4Y77 - chains C and D of the 34 polymer chains in the assembly; structure by X-ray diffraction, 2.50 A resolution.

# Chain C
Protein: Proteasome subunit alpha type-4
From: Saccharomyces cerevisiae (strain ATCC 204508 / S288c)
Notes: EC 3.4.25.1
UniProt: P40303 (PSA4_YEAST); residues -1 to 252 here correspond to UniProt positions 1-254 (UniProt number = residue number + 2)
Sequence (254 residues; row label = number of the first residue in the row; numbers below 1 keep their minus sign (Met-1 is residue -1)):
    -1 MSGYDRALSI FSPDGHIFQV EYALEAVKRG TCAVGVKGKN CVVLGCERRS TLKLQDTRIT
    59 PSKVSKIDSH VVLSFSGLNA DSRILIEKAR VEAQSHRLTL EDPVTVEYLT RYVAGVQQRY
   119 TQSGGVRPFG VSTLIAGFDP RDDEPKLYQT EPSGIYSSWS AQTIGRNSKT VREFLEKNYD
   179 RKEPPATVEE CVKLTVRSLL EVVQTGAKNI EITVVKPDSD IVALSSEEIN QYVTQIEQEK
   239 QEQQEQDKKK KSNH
Disordered / not traced: -1 to 0, 241-252
UniProt features mapped onto this chain:
  - modified residue: Thr58 (Phosphothreonine)

# Chain D
Protein: Proteasome subunit alpha type-5
From: Saccharomyces cerevisiae (strain ATCC 204508 / S288c)
Notes: EC 3.4.25.1
UniProt: P32379 (PSA5_YEAST); residues -7 to 252 here correspond to UniProt positions 1-260 (UniProt number = residue number + 8)
Sequence (260 residues; numbered -7 to 252; the number before each row is that of its first residue; numbers below 1 keep their minus sign (Met-7 is residue -7)):
    -7 MFLTRSEYDR GVSTFSPEGR LFQVEYSLEA IKLGSTAIGI ATKEGVVLGV EKRATSPLLE
    53 SDSIEKIVEI DRHIGCAMSG LTADARSMIE HARTAAVTHN LYYDEDINVE SLTQSVCDLA
   113 LRFGEGASGE ERLMSRPFGV ALLIAGHDAD DGYQLFHAEP SGTFYRYNAK AIGSGSEGAQ
   173 AELLNEWHSS LTLKEAELLV LKILKQVMEE KLDENNAQLS CITKQDGFKI YDNEKTAELI
   233 KELKEKEAAE SPEEADVEMS
Disordered / not traced: -7 to 0, 118-124, 243-252

# Chain C / chain D interface
Pairs across the interface (64):
  Asp3(C) - Glu117(D)
  Arg4(C) - Asp1(D)  salt bridge
  Arg4(C) - Glu117(D)
  Ala5(C) - Val4(D)  hydrophobic
  Ala5(C) - Glu117(D)
  Ala5(C) - Ser127(D)
  Ser7(C) - Ser127(D)
  Ser7(C) - Arg128(D)
  Ile8(C) - Asp1(D)
  Ile8(C) - Gln15(D)
  Phe9(C) - Gln15(D)
  Phe9(C) - Tyr18(D)  hydrophobic
  Phe9(C) - Ser19(D)
  Phe9(C) - Ala22(D)  hydrophobic
  Phe9(C) - Leu73(D)  hydrophobic
  Phe9(C) - Arg128(D)
  Phe9(C) - Pro129(D)
  Phe9(C) - Gly131(D)
  Ser10(C) - Tyr18(D)
  Pro11(C) - Tyr18(D)  hydrophobic
  Pro11(C) - Glu21(D)
  Asp12(C) - Glu21(D)
  Gly13(C) - Tyr18(D)
  Gly13(C) - Glu21(D)
  Gly13(C) - Ala22(D)
  His14(C) - Leu25(D)
  Ile15(C) - Leu73(D)  hydrophobic
  Ile15(C) - Arg128(D)
  Lys35(C) - Glu52(D)  salt bridge
  Gln116(C) - Ala75(D)
  Gln116(C) - Asp76(D)
  Thr119(C) - Arg128(D)  hydrogen bond (backbone-side chain)
  Gln120(C) - Met126(D)
  Gln120(C) - Ser127(D)  hydrogen bond (backbone-backbone)
  Gln120(C) - Arg128(D)
  Gln120(C) - Pro129(D)
  Gln120(C) - Phe130(D)
  Ser121(C) - Ser127(D)
  Gly122(C) - Ser127(D)
  Ser151(C) - Ala75(D)
  Gly152(C) - Ala75(D)
  Ile153(C) - Thr74(D)
  Ile153(C) - Ala75(D)
  Ser155(C) - Leu51(D)
  Ser155(C) - Ser55(D)
  Ser156(C) - Leu51(D)
  Ser156(C) - Glu52(D)  hydrogen bond
  Ser156(C) - Ser55(D)  hydrogen bond (backbone-side chain)
  Trp157(C) - Ser48(D)
  Trp157(C) - Leu50(D)
  Trp157(C) - Leu51(D)
  Trp157(C) - Glu52(D)
  Ser158(C) - Leu50(D)  hydrogen bond (backbone-backbone)
  Ser158(C) - Glu52(D)  hydrogen bond
  Ala159(C) - Leu50(D)
  Leu173(C) - Leu50(D)  hydrophobic
  Glu174(C) - Ser48(D)  hydrogen bond
  Glu174(C) - Pro49(D)
  Glu174(C) - Leu50(D)
  Tyr177(C) - Leu50(D)  hydrophobic
  Arg179(C) - Pro49(D)  hydrogen bond (side chain-backbone)
  Arg179(C) - Leu50(D)
  Arg179(C) - Leu51(D)  hydrogen bond (side chain-backbone)
  Arg179(C) - Glu52(D)
Other interface residues (no listed pair), chain C (32 interface residues in all): Tyr154, Arg170
Other interface residues (no listed pair), chain D (28 interface residues in all): Thr47, Ser53, Glu57

# Overview
Chain C and chain D form an interface of 32 and 28 residues respectively, with 9 hydrogen bonds and 2 salt
bridges. Polar contacts include Arg4(C)-Asp1(D), Lys35(C)-Glu52(D) and Thr119(C)-Arg128(D).
Chain C is Proteasome subunit alpha type-4 and chain D is Proteasome subunit alpha type-5, both from
Saccharomyces cerevisiae (strain ATCC 204508 / S288c); the structure, Yeast 20S proteasome in complex with
Ac-LAF-ep, was determined by X-ray diffraction, deposited together with 4Y69, 4Y6A, 4Y6V, 4Y6Z, 4Y70, 4Y74 and
34 further entries.
